Entry 9ESI (electron microscopy, 3.10 A resolution); this record covers chains W and 6 of the 43 polymer chains in the assembly.

Chain W:
Molecule: Pre-mRNA-splicing factor cdc5
Organism: Schizosaccharomyces pombe
UniProtKB: P39964 (CEF1_SCHPO); numbering as in UniProt (aligned over 1-757)
Chain sequence (757 residues; numbered 1 to 757; the number before each row is that of its first residue):
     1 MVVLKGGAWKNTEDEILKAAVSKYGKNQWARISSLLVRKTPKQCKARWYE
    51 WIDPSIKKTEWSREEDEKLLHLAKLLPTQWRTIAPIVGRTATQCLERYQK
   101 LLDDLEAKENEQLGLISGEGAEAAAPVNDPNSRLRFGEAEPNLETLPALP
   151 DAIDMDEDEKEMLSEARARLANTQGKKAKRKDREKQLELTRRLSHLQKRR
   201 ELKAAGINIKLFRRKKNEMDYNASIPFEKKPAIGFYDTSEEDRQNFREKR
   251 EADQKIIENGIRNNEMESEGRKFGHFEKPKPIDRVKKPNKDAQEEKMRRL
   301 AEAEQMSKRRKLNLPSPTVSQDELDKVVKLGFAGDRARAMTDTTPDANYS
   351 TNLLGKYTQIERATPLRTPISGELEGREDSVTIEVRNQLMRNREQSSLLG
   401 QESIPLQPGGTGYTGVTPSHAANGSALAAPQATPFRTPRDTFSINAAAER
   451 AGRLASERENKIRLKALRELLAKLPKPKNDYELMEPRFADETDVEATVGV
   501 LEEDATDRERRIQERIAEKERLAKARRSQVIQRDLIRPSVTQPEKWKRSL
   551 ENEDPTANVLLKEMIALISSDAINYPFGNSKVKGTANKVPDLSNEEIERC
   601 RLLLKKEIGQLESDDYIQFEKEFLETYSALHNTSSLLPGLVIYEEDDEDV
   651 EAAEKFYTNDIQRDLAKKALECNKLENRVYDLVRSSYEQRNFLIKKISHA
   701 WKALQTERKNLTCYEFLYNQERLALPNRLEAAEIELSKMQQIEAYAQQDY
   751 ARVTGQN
Not modelled in the structure: 1-3, 114-127, 278-506, 552-559, 609-613

Chain 6:
Molecule: U6snRNA
Organism: Schizosaccharomyces pombe
Sequence (99 nucleotides; row label = number of the first residue in the row):
     1 GAUCUUCGGAUCACUUUGGUCAAAUUGAAACGAUACAGAGAAGAUUAGCA
    51 UGGCCCCUGCACAAGGAUGACACUGCGACAUUGAGAGAAAACCCAUUUU
Not modelled in the structure: 93-99
Bound ions: K+: G40, G48, U68; Mg2+ site 1 near G65 (its only coordinating residue here); Mg2+ site 2 near G69 (its only coordinating residue here)

Chain W / chain 6 interface:
Residue-residue contacts - 21 pairs, chain W then chain 6:
  Lys23(W) - A42(6)  base contact
  Tyr24(W) - A42(6)  base contact
  Tyr24(W) - G43(6)  hydrogen bond to the phosphate
  Gln28(W) - A42(6)  base contact
  Arg31(W) - A42(6)  salt bridge to the phosphate
  Arg31(W) - G43(6)  hydrogen bond to the base
  Ser34(W) - G43(6)  base contact
  Arg169(W) - G43(6)  phosphate contact
  Thr173(W) - A42(6)  sugar contact
  Gly175(W) - A42(6)  sugar contact
  Lys176(W) - A41(6)  phosphate contact
  Lys176(W) - A42(6)  salt bridge to the phosphate
  Lys176(W) - G43(6)  sugar contact
  Lys176(W) - A44(6)  salt bridge to the phosphate
  Lys177(W) - G40(6)  sugar contact
  Lys177(W) - A41(6)  hydrogen bond to the phosphate
  Arg180(W) - G38(6)  phosphate contact
  Arg180(W) - A39(6)  sugar contact
  Lys181(W) - A72(6)  phosphate contact
  Arg191(W) - C36(6)  sugar contact
  Tyr221(W) - C54(6)  hydrogen bond to the base
Also at the interface, not in a pair above, chain W (16 interface residues in all): Asn172, Arg183
Also at the interface, not in a pair above, chain 6 (11 interface residues in all): C71

In short:
16 residues of chain W and 11 residues of chain 6 are in contact, with 4 hydrogen bonds and 3 salt bridges.
Polar contacts include Arg31(W)-G43(6), Tyr221(W)-C54(6) and Tyr24(W)-G43(6). G40(6), G48(6) and U68(6)
coordinate K+.
Here chain W is Pre-mRNA-splicing factor cdc5 and chain 6 is U6snRNA, both from Schizosaccharomyces pombe.
Entry 9ESI (Structure of a B-state intermediate committed to discard (Bd-II state)) was determined by electron
microscopy (same publication as 9ESH).
